Entry 3P58 (X-ray diffraction, 1.49 A resolution); this record covers chain A.

Chain A:
Molecule: Carbonic anhydrase 2
From: Homo sapiens
Notes: EC 4.2.1.1
UniProt: P00918 (CAH2_HUMAN); the author numbering skips numbers that UniProt does not, so the offset changes along the chain: 1-125 = UniProt 1-125; 127-261 = UniProt 126-260
Amino-acid sequence (260 residues; row label = number of the first residue in the row; note: 1 number in that range is skipped by the numbering (no residue carries it; nothing is unmodelled there)):
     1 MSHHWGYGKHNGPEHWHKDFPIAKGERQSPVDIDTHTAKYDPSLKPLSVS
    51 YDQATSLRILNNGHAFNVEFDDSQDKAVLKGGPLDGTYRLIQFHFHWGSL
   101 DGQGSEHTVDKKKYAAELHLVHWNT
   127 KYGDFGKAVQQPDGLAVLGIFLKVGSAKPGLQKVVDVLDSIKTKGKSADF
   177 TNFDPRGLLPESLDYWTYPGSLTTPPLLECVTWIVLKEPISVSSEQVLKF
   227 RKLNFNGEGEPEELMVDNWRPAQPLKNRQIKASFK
Not modelled in the structure: 1-3
Curated features (UniProtKB/Swiss-Prot):
  - active site: His64 (Proton donor/acceptor)
  - binding site (Zn(2+)): His94, His96, His119
  - binding site (substrate): Thr199, Thr200
  - site: Tyr7 (Fine-tunes the proton-transfer properties of H-64), Asn62 (Fine-tunes the proton-transfer properties of H-64), Asn67 (Fine-tunes the proton-transfer properties of H-64), Gln92 (Involved in the binding of some activators, including histamine and L-histidine)
  - modified residue: Ser2 (N-acetylserine), Ser166 (Phosphoserine), Ser173 (Phosphoserine)
Ion coordination: Zn2+: His94, His96, His119 (together with benzyl(methyl)carbamodithioic acid)
Residues lining bound ligands: benzyl(methyl)carbamodithioic acid (P58): Asn62, His64, Ala65, Asn67, Gln92, His94, His96, His119, Val121, Val143, Leu198, Thr199, Thr200, Trp209
Reported in the primary citation:
  - binding site for benzyl(methyl)carbamodithioic acid: Asn62, His64, His94, Val121, Leu198, Thr200

In short:
Ligands of chain A: benzyl(methyl)carbamodithioic acid. His94, His96 and His119 coordinate Zn2+. From UniProt:
active-site residue His64, 3 Zn2+-binding residues and substrate-binding residues Thr199 and Thr200. From the
paper: a binding site for benzyl(methyl)carbamodithioic acid at Asn62, His64 and His94 among others.
Chain A is Carbonic anhydrase 2 (Homo sapiens); the structure, Human Carbonic Anhydrase in complex with Benzyl
(Methyl) Carbamodithoic Acid, was determined by X-ray diffraction (same publication as 3P5L).
